2V1O - chains A and E of the 6 polymer chains in the assembly; structure by X-ray diffraction, 1.78 A resolution.

Chain A (and E):
Name: Cytosolic acyl coenzyme A thioester hydrolase
Organism: Mus musculus
Notes: fragment: hotdog domain, residues 59-206; chain E of this document is another copy of the same molecule, construct and numbering; everything in this record applies to it too
Reference sequence: Q91V12 (BACH_MOUSE); residues 16-163 here correspond to UniProt positions 59-206 (UniProt number = residue number + 43)
Sequence (151 residues; numbered 13 to 163; the number before each row is that of its first residue):
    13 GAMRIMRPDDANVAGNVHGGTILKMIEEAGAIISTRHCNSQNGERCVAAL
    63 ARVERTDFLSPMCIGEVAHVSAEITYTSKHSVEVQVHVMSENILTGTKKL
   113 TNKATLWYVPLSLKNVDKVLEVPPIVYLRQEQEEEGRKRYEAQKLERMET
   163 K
Unresolved in the structure: 162-163 (chain E: 13, 162-163)
Residues lining bound ligands:
  - coenzyme A (COA), molecule 1: Val29, His30, Gly31, Ile34, Asp69, Phe70, Leu71, Ser72, Pro73, Thr113
  - coenzyme A (COA), molecule 2: Ala61, Leu62, Ala63, Arg64, Ser90, Lys91, His92, Ser93, Trp119, Val121, Leu123, Val131, Tyr152, Gln155, Lys156, Arg159
From the paper describing this entry:
  - binding site for coenzyme A: Val29, Ile34, Asp69, Phe70, Ser90, His92, Tyr152, Lys156, Arg159
  - catalytic residues: Asn24
  - mutagenesis - N24A: decreased catalytic activity
  - mutagenesis - E39A: unchanged catalytic activity

Interface between chain A and chain E:
Contacting residue pairs (6):
  Pro20(A) - Pro20(E)
  Asp21(A) - Arg19(E)
  Asp21(A) - Pro20(E)
  Asp21(A) - Asp21(E)  hydrogen bond (side chain-backbone)
  Val25(A) - Gly77(E)
  His30(A) - Arg19(E)  hydrogen bond
Also at the interface, not in a pair above, chain A (5 interface residues in all): Ala23
Also at the interface, not in a pair above, chain E (5 interface residues in all): Ile76

Overview:
Chain A and chain E each contribute 5 residues to their interface, with 2 hydrogen bonds. Polar pairs include
Asp21(A)-Asp21(E) and His30(A)-Arg19(E). Ligands of chain A: coenzyme A. From the paper: the catalytic residue
Asn24(A); N24A of chain A reduces catalytic activity.
Chain A and chain E are both Cytosolic acyl coenzyme A thioester hydrolase (Mus musculus); the structure,
Crystal structure of N-terminal domain of acyl-CoA thioesterase 7, was determined by X-ray diffraction
together with 2Q2B from the same study.
